Entry 9FX0 (electron microscopy, 3.10 A resolution); this record covers chains B and C of the 7 polymer chains in the assembly.

== Chain B (and C) ==
Molecule: Type-1 fimbrial protein, A chain
Organism: Escherichia coli
Notes: chain C of this document is another copy of the same molecule, construct and numbering; everything in this record applies to it too
UniProt: P04128 (FIMA1_ECOLI); residues 1-159 here correspond to UniProt positions 24-182 (UniProt number = residue number + 23)
Chain sequence (160 residues; each row starts with the number of its first residue; numbering starts at 0):
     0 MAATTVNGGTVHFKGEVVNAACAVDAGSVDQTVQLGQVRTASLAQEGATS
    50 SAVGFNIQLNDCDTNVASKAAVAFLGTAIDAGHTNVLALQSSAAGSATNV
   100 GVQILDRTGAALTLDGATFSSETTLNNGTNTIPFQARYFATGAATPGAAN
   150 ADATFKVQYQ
Disordered / not traced: 0-1
Cystine bridges: Cys21-Cys61
Construct notes: initiating methionine (0)
Reported in the primary citation:
  - self-association interface (contacts with another copy of this molecule); pairs are residue here / residue on that copy: Arg38-Ala19 (backbone contact), Arg38-Ala20 (backbone contact)

== Interface between chain B and chain C ==
Residue-residue contacts (91):
  Glu15(B) - Asn6(C)
  Val17(B) - Val5(C)  hydrophobic
  Asn18(B) - Thr3(C)
  Ala19(B) - Val5(C)  hydrophobic
  Val23(B) - Gly7(C)
  Val28(B) - Gly7(C)
  Val28(B) - Gly8(C)
  Val28(B) - Thr9(C)  hydrogen bond (backbone-backbone)
  Asp29(B) - Thr9(C)
  Asp29(B) - His11(C)  salt bridge
  Gln30(B) - Thr9(C)  hydrogen bond (backbone-backbone)
  Gln30(B) - Val10(C)
  Gln30(B) - His11(C)  hydrogen bond (backbone-backbone)
  Thr31(B) - His11(C)
  Thr31(B) - Lys13(C)
  Val32(B) - Val10(C)  hydrophobic
  Val32(B) - His11(C)  hydrogen bond (backbone-backbone)
  Val32(B) - Phe12(C)
  Val32(B) - Lys13(C)  hydrogen bond (backbone-backbone)
  Gln33(B) - Lys13(C)
  Gln33(B) - Ala25(C)
  Gln33(B) - Val28(C)
  Leu34(B) - Phe12(C)  hydrophobic
  Leu34(B) - Lys13(C)  hydrogen bond (backbone-backbone)
  Leu34(B) - Ala25(C)
  Gly35(B) - Lys13(C)
  Gly35(B) - Gly14(C)
  Gly35(B) - Glu15(C)  hydrogen bond (backbone-backbone)
  Gly35(B) - Ala25(C)
  Gln36(B) - Glu15(C)  hydrogen bond
  Gln36(B) - Val17(C)
  Gln36(B) - Ala22(C)
  Gln36(B) - Val23(C)  hydrogen bond (side chain-backbone)
  Val37(B) - Glu15(C)  hydrogen bond (backbone-backbone)
  Val37(B) - Val16(C)  hydrophobic
  Val37(B) - Val17(C)  hydrogen bond (backbone-backbone)
  Val37(B) - Ala22(C)
  Arg38(B) - Val17(C)
  Arg38(B) - Ala19(C)
  Arg38(B) - Ala20(C)  hydrogen bond (side chain-backbone)
  Arg38(B) - Asp60(C)  salt bridge
  Arg38(B) - Asp62(C)
  Thr39(B) - Val16(C)
  Thr39(B) - Val17(C)  hydrogen bond (backbone-backbone)
  Thr39(B) - Asn18(C)
  Phe54(B) - Phe12(C)  hydrophobic
  Phe73(B) - Val10(C)  hydrophobic
  Ala96(B) - Val16(C)  hydrophobic
  Ile103(B) - Phe12(C)  hydrophobic
  Phe118(B) - Thr4(C)
  Ala135(B) - Phe12(C)  hydrophobic
  Tyr137(B) - Gly14(C)
  Tyr137(B) - Glu15(C)
  Thr144(B) - Val16(C)
  Pro145(B) - Val16(C)
  Pro145(B) - Asn18(C)
  Gly146(B) - Glu15(C)
  Gly146(B) - Val16(C)  hydrogen bond (backbone-backbone)
  Ala147(B) - Gly14(C)
  Ala148(B) - Gly14(C)  hydrogen bond (backbone-backbone)
  Ala148(B) - Glu15(C)
  Asn149(B) - Phe12(C)
  Asn149(B) - Lys13(C)
  Asn149(B) - Gly14(C)  hydrogen bond (side chain-backbone)
  Ala150(B) - His11(C)
  Ala150(B) - Phe12(C)  hydrogen bond (backbone-backbone)
  Ala150(B) - Lys13(C)
  Asp151(B) - Val10(C)
  Asp151(B) - His11(C)
  Ala152(B) - Thr9(C)
  Ala152(B) - Val10(C)  hydrogen bond (backbone-backbone)
  Thr153(B) - Gly8(C)
  Thr153(B) - Thr9(C)
  Phe154(B) - Asn6(C)
  Phe154(B) - Gly7(C)  hydrogen bond (backbone-backbone)
  Phe154(B) - Gly8(C)  hydrogen bond (backbone-backbone)
  Phe154(B) - Thr9(C)
  Phe154(B) - Val10(C)  hydrophobic
  Lys155(B) - Thr4(C)
  Lys155(B) - Val5(C)
  Lys155(B) - Asn6(C)
  Lys155(B) - Gly7(C)
  Val156(B) - Thr3(C)
  Val156(B) - Thr4(C)
  Val156(B) - Val5(C)  hydrogen bond (backbone-backbone)
  Gln157(B) - Ala2(C)
  Gln157(B) - Thr3(C)
  Gln157(B) - Thr4(C)
  Tyr158(B) - Ala2(C)
  Tyr158(B) - Thr3(C)  hydrogen bond (backbone-backbone)
  Gln159(B) - Ala2(C)  hydrogen bond (side chain-backbone)
Also at the interface, not in a pair above, chain B (45 interface residues in all): Ser27, Ser41, Val99, Val101, Ala143
Also at the interface, not in a pair above, chain C (29 interface residues in all): Cys21, Asp24, Asp29, Cys61
Interface features reported in the paper:
  - pairs named by the authors: Arg38(B)-Ala19(C), Arg38(B)-Ala20(C)

== Summary ==
The interface between chain B and chain C involves 45 residues on one side and 29 on the other, with 23
hydrogen bonds and 2 salt bridges. Polar contacts include Asp29(B)-His11(C), Arg38(B)-Asp60(C) and
Gln36(B)-Glu15(C). The paper describes contacts between Arg38(B) and Ala19(C) and Arg38(B) and Ala20(C). The
paper reports a self-association interface involving Arg38(B).
Both chains are Type-1 fimbrial protein, A chain (Escherichia coli). Entry 9FX0 (Cryo-EM structure of the type
1 pilus tip-to-rod transition) was determined by electron microscopy (same publication as 9FW9, 9FWB, 9FX8,
9FXB, 9FXS and 9FY9).
